9BKK - chains B and G of the 5 polymer chains in the assembly; structure by electron microscopy, 2.51 A resolution.

# Chain B
Name: Guanine nucleotide-binding protein G(I)/G(S)/G(T) subunit beta-1
Source organism: Homo sapiens
UniProtKB: P62873 (GBB1_HUMAN); residue numbers follow UniProt; this construct covers 2-340
Chain sequence (340 residues; row label = number of the first residue in the row):
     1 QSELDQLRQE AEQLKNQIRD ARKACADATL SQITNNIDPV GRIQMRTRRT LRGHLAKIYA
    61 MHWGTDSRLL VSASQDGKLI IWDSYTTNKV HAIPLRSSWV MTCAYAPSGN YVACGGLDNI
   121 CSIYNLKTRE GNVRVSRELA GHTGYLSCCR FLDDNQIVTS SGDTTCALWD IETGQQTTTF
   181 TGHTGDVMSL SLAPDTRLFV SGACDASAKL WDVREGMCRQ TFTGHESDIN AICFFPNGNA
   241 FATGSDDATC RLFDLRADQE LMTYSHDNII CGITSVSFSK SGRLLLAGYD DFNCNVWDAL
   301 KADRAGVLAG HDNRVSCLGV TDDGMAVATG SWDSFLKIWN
Unresolved in the structure: 1
Construct notes: expression tag (1)
Swiss-Prot annotation at these positions:
  - modified residue: Ser2 (N-acetylserine), His266 (Phosphohistidine)
  - natural variant: Leu30 (L30F: In MRD42; uncertain significance), Arg52 (R52G: In MRD42), Gly64 (G64V: In MRD42), Asp76 (D76E: In MRD42; D76G: In MRD42), Gly77 (G77S: In MRD42), Lys78 (K78R: In MRD42), Ile80 (I80N: In MRD42; I80T: In MRD42), His91 (H91R: In MRD42; uncertain significance), Ala92 (A92T: In MRD42), Pro94 (P94S: In MRD42), Leu95 (L95P: In MRD42), Arg96 (R96L: In MRD42), 5 further natural variant entries in UniProt

# Chain G
Name: Guanine nucleotide-binding protein G(I)/G(S)/G(O) subunit gamma-2
Source organism: Homo sapiens
UniProtKB: P59768 (GBG2_HUMAN); numbering as in UniProt (aligned over 1-71)
Chain sequence (71 residues; numbered 1 to 71; the number before each row is that of its first residue):
     1 MASNNTASIA QARKLVEQLK MEANIDRIKV SKAAADLMAY CEAHAKEDPL LTPVPASENP
    61 FREKKFFCAI L
Unresolved in the structure: 1-5, 63-71
Swiss-Prot annotation at these positions:
  - modified residue: Ala2 (N-acetylalanine), Cys68 (Cysteine methyl ester)
  - lipidation: Cys68 (S-geranylgeranyl cysteine)

# Interface between chain B and chain G
Contacting residue pairs (78; chain B residue first):
  Glu3(B) - Ile9(G)
  Leu4(B) - Ser8(G)
  Leu4(B) - Ile9(G)  hydrophobic
  Leu7(B) - Ile9(G)
  Leu7(B) - Ala12(G)  hydrophobic
  Leu7(B) - Arg13(G)
  Glu10(B) - Val16(G)
  Ala11(B) - Val16(G)  hydrophobic
  Ala11(B) - Leu19(G)
  Leu14(B) - Val16(G)  hydrophobic
  Leu14(B) - Leu19(G)  hydrophobic
  Ile18(B) - Leu19(G)
  Ile18(B) - Glu22(G)
  Ile18(B) - Ala23(G)  hydrophobic
  Ile18(B) - Arg27(G)
  Ala21(B) - Arg27(G)
  Cys25(B) - Ile28(G)  hydrogen bond (side chain-backbone)
  Cys25(B) - Lys29(G)
  Cys25(B) - Val30(G)  hydrogen bond (backbone-backbone)
  Ala26(B) - Val30(G)  hydrophobic
  Asp27(B) - Lys29(G)
  Asp27(B) - Val30(G)  hydrogen bond (side chain-backbone)
  Asp27(B) - Ser31(G)  hydrogen bond
  Ala28(B) - Val30(G)
  Leu30(B) - Ala34(G)  hydrophobic
  Ile33(B) - Ala34(G)  hydrophobic
  Ile33(B) - Met38(G)  hydrophobic
  Ile37(B) - Met38(G)  hydrophobic
  Ile43(B) - Leu51(G)
  Arg48(B) - Asn59(G)
  Arg48(B) - Phe61(G)
  Arg49(B) - Pro60(G)
  Arg49(B) - Phe61(G)  hydrogen bond (side chain-backbone)
  Ser84(B) - Phe61(G)
  Tyr85(B) - Pro60(G)
  Tyr85(B) - Phe61(G)  hydrophobic
  Cys218(B) - Gln18(G)
  Cys218(B) - Glu22(G)
  Arg219(B) - Glu22(G)
  Thr221(B) - Glu22(G)  hydrogen bond
  Phe235(B) - Leu37(G)  hydrophobic
  Phe235(B) - Tyr40(G)  hydrophobic
  Phe235(B) - Cys41(G)  hydrophobic
  Pro236(B) - Tyr40(G)
  Asn237(B) - Tyr40(G)
  Ala240(B) - Leu37(G)  hydrophobic
  Leu252(B) - Leu37(G)  hydrophobic
  Asp254(B) - Ala33(G)
  Arg256(B) - Arg27(G)
  Arg256(B) - Ile28(G)  hydrogen bond (backbone-backbone)
  Arg256(B) - Asp36(G)  salt bridge
  Ala257(B) - Ile28(G)
  Ala257(B) - Val30(G)  hydrophobic
  Asp258(B) - Arg27(G)  salt bridge
  Gln259(B) - Val30(G)
  Leu261(B) - Val30(G)  hydrophobic
  Leu261(B) - Leu37(G)  hydrophobic
  Ser279(B) - Asp48(G)  hydrogen bond
  Lys280(B) - Glu47(G)
  Lys280(B) - Asp48(G)  hydrogen bond (backbone-side chain)
  Ser281(B) - Tyr40(G)
  Ser281(B) - Cys41(G)  hydrogen bond (side chain-backbone)
  Ser281(B) - His44(G)
  Ser281(B) - Asp48(G)  hydrogen bond (backbone-side chain)
  Gly282(B) - Cys41(G)  hydrogen bond (backbone-side chain)
  Arg283(B) - Cys41(G)
  Leu284(B) - Leu51(G)  hydrophobic
  Leu300(B) - Met38(G)  hydrophobic
  Leu300(B) - Cys41(G)  hydrophobic
  Val320(B) - Leu50(G)  hydrophobic
  Gly324(B) - Pro49(G)
  Gly324(B) - Leu50(G)
  Met325(B) - Pro49(G)  hydrophobic
  Met325(B) - Pro60(G)
  Ala326(B) - Phe61(G)  hydrophobic
  Val327(B) - Leu50(G)  hydrophobic
  Ile338(B) - Phe61(G)  hydrophobic
  Asn340(B) - Asn59(G)
Other interface residues (no listed pair), chain B (57 interface residues in all): Lys15, Arg22, Thr34, Met45, Trp63, Ser67, Lys209, Gln220, Asp323
Other interface residues (no listed pair), chain G (38 interface residues in all): Lys20, Ile25, Asp26, Ala35, Ala45, Val54, Glu58, Arg62

# Summary
Chain B and chain G form an interface of 57 and 38 residues respectively; the contacts include 12 hydrogen
bonds and 2 salt bridges. Polar contacts include Arg256(B)-Asp36(G), Asp258(B)-Arg27(G) and Cys25(B)-Ile28(G).
Chain B is Guanine nucleotide-binding protein G(I)/G(S)/G(T) subunit beta-1 and chain G is Guanine
nucleotide-binding protein G(I)/G(S)/G(O) subunit gamma-2, both from Homo sapiens; the structure,
Cholecystokinin 1 receptor (CCK1R) sterol 7M mutant, Gq chimera (mGsqi) complex, was determined by electron
microscopy together with 9BKJ from the same study.
